6R9B - chains D and E of the 7 polymer chains in the assembly; structure by electron microscopy, 3.80 A resolution.

# Chain D
Molecule: DNA-directed RNA polymerase subunit beta'
Organism: Escherichia coli (strain K12)
Notes: EC 2.7.7.6
Reference sequence: P0A8T7 (RPOC_ECOLI); residues 1-1407 here = UniProt positions 1-1407
Chain sequence (1407 residues; numbered 1 to 1407; the number before each row is that of its first residue):
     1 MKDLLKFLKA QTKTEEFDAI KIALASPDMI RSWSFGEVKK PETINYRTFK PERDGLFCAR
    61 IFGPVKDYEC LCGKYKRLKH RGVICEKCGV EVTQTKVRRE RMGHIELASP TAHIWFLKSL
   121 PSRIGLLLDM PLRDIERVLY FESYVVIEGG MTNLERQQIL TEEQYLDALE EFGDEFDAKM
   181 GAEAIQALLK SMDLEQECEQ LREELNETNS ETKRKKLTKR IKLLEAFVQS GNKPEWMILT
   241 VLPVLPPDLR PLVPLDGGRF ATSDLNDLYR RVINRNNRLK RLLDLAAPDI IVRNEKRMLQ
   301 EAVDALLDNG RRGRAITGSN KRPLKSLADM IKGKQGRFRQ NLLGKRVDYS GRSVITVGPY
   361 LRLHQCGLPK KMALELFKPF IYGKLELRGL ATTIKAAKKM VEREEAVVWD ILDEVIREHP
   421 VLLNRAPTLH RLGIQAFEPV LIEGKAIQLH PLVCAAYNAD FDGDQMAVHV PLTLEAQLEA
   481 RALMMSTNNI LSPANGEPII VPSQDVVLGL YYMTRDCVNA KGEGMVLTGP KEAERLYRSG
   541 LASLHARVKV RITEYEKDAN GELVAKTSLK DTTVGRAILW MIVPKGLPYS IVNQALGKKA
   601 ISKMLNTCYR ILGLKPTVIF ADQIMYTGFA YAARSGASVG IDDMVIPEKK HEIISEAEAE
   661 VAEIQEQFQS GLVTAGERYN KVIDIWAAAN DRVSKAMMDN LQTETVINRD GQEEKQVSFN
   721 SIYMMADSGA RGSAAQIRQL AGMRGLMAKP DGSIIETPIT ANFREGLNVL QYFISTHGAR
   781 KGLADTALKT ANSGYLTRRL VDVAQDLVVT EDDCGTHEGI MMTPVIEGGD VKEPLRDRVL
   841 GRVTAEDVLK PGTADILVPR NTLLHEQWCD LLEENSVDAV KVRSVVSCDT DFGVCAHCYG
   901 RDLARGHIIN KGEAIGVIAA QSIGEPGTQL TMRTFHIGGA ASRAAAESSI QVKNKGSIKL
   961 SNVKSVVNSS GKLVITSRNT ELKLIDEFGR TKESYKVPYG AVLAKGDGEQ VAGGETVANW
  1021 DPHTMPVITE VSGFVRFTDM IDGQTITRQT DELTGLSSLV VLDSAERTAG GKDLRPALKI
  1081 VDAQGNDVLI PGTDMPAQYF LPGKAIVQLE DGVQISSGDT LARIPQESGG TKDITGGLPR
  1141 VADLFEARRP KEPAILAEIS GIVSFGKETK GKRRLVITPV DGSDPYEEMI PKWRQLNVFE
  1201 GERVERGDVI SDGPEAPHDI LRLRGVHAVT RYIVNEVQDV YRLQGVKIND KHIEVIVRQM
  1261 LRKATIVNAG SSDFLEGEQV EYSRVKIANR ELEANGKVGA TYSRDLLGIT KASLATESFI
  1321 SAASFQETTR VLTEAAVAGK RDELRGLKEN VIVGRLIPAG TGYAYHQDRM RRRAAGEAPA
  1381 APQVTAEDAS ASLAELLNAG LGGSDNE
Unresolved in the structure: 1-14, 255-258, 937-946, 1050-1056, 1069-1074, 1092-1096, 1126-1132, 1377-1407
Cystine bridges: Cys814-Cys895
Swiss-Prot annotation at these positions:
  - binding site (Zn(2+)): Cys70, Cys72, Cys85, Cys88, Cys814, Cys888, Cys895, Cys898
  - binding site (Mg(2+)): Asp460, Asp462, Asp464
  - modified residue: Lys983 (N6-acetyllysine)
  - mutagenesis: Gln504 (Q504P: Resistant to antibiotics salinamide A and B), Asn690 (N690D: Resistant to antibiotics salinamide A and B), Met697 (M697V: Resistant to antibiotics salinamide A and B), Ala735 (A735T: Resistant to antibiotics salinamide A and B), Arg738 (R738C/H/P/S: Resistant to antibiotics salinamide A and B), Ala748 (A748E: Resistant to antibiotics salinamide A and B), Pro758 (P758S/T: Resistant to antibiotics salinamide A and B), Phe763 (F763C: Resistant to antibiotics salinamide A and B), Ser775 (S775A: Resistant to antibiotics salinamide A and B), Ala779 (A779T/V: Resistant to antibiotics salinamide A and B), Arg780 (R780C: Resistant to antibiotics salinamide A and B), Gly782 (G782A/C: Resistant to antibiotics salinamide A and B), 1 further mutagenesis entry in UniProt

# Chain E
Molecule: DNA-directed RNA polymerase subunit omega
Organism: Escherichia coli K-12
Notes: EC 2.7.7.6
Reference sequence: F4NQ47 (F4NQ47_ECOLX); residues 1-80 here = UniProt positions 1-80
Chain sequence (80 residues; each row starts with the number of its first residue):
     1 MARVTVQDAV EKIGNRFDLV LVAARRARQM QVGGKDPLVP EENDKTTVIA LREIEEGLIN
    61 NQILDVRERQ EQQEQEAAEL
Unresolved in the structure: 1, 76-80

# Interface between chain D and chain E
Contacting residue pairs - 31 pairs, chain D then chain E:
  His364(D) - Arg3(E)
  His364(D) - Val4(E)
  Lys384(D) - Lys45(E)
  Glu418(D) - Asn43(E)
  Glu418(D) - Asp44(E)
  Glu418(D) - Lys45(E)
  Glu418(D) - Val48(E)
  Leu474(D) - Gln31(E)
  Leu474(D) - Thr47(E)
  Leu478(D) - Val20(E)  hydrophobic
  Leu478(D) - Ala23(E)  hydrophobic
  Glu479(D) - Val20(E)
  Arg481(D) - Ala2(E)  hydrogen bond (side chain-backbone)
  Arg481(D) - Arg3(E)  hydrogen bond (side chain-backbone)
  Arg481(D) - Val4(E)
  Arg481(D) - Val48(E)
  Met485(D) - Val4(E)
  Thr487(D) - Val4(E)
  Thr487(D) - Thr5(E)
  Leu614(D) - Thr5(E)
  Leu614(D) - Gln7(E)
  Lys615(D) - Thr5(E)
  Lys615(D) - Gln7(E)
  His907(D) - Gly14(E)  hydrogen bond (side chain-backbone)
  Asn910(D) - Asn15(E)
  Asn910(D) - Phe17(E)
  Glu913(D) - Phe17(E)
  Gly1360(D) - Phe17(E)
  Thr1361(D) - Phe17(E)
  Thr1361(D) - Val20(E)
  Ala1364(D) - Asp18(E)
Other interface residues (no listed pair), chain D (20 interface residues in all): Arg417, Ala482, Leu483
Other interface residues (no listed pair), chain E (20 interface residues in all): Val6, Arg28, Leu51

# Overview
The chain D/chain E interface involves 20 residues from each chain, with 3 hydrogen bonds. Among the polar
pairs are Arg481(D)-Ala2(E), Arg481(D)-Arg3(E) and His907(D)-Gly14(E). From UniProt: 8 Zn2+-binding residues,
3 Mg2+-binding residues and 13 mutagenesis sites on chain D.
Chain D is DNA-directed RNA polymerase subunit beta' (Escherichia coli (strain K12)) and chain E is
DNA-directed RNA polymerase subunit omega (Escherichia coli K-12); the structure, Cryo-EM structure of
bacterial RNAP with a DNA mimic protein Ocr from T7 phage, was determined by electron microscopy together with
6R9G from the same study.
